Entry 2FC2 (X-ray diffraction, 2.20 A resolution); this record covers chain A.

# Chain A
Name: Nitric Oxide Synthase
Organism: Bacillus subtilis
Notes: EC 1.14.13.39
UniProt: O34453 (NOSO_BACSU); residues 24-359 here correspond to UniProt positions 1-336 (UniProt number = residue number - 23)
Chain sequence (363 residues; numbered -3 to 359; the number before each row is that of its first residue; numbers below 1 keep their minus sign (Gly-3 is residue -3)):
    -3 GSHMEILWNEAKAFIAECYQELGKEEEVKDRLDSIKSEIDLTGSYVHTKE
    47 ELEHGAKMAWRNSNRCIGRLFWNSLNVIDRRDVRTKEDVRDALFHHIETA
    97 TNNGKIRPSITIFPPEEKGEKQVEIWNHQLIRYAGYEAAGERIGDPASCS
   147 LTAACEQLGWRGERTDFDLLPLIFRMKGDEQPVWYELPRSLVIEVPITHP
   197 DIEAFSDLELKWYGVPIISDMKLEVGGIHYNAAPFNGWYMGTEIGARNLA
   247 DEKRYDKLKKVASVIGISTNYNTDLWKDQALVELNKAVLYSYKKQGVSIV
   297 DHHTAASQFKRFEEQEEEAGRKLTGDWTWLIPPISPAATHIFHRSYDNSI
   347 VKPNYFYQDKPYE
Not modelled in the structure: -3
Ion coordination: heme Fe: Cys62 (together with nitric oxide)
Small-molecule neighbours:
  - N-omega-hydroxy-L-arginine (HAR): Gln125, Arg128, Tyr209, Pro212, Ile214, Gly233, Trp234, Tyr235, Met236, Glu239, Asn244
  - 7,8-dihydrobiopterin (HBI): Arg243, Trp323, Thr324, Trp325, Phe338
  - heme (HEM): Trp56, Ser59, Arg61, Cys62, Ile63, Gly64, Leu71, Pro104, Ile214, Met217, Phe231, Asn232, Gly233, Trp234, Met236, Glu239, Val296, Trp325, Tyr351, Tyr353
  - heme / nitric oxide: Trp56, Ser59, Arg61, Cys62, Ile63, Gly64, Leu71, Pro104, Ile214, Met217, Phe231, Asn232, Gly233, Trp234, Met236, Glu239, Val296, Trp325, Tyr351, Tyr353
  - nitric oxide (NO): Cys62, Ile214, Phe231

# Summary
Bound to chain A: heme, nitric oxide, 7,8-dihydrobiopterin, N-omega-hydroxy-L-arginine and heme / nitric
oxide.
Chain A is Nitric Oxide Synthase (Bacillus subtilis); the structure, NO-HEME complex in a bacterial nitric
oxide synthase. An Fe(III)-NO may cause nitrosation, was determined by X-ray diffraction, deposited together
with 2FBZ and 2FC1.
